6ZOU - chains T and U of the 28 polymer chains in the assembly; structure by X-ray diffraction, 2.90 A resolution.

[Chain T]
Name: Probable proteasome subunit alpha type-7
From: Saccharomyces cerevisiae S288C
Notes: EC 3.4.25.1
Reference sequence: P21242 (PSA7_YEAST); residues -3 to 284 here correspond to UniProt positions 1-288 (UniProt number = residue number + 4)
Amino-acid sequence (288 residues; row label = number of the first residue in the row; numbers below 1 keep their minus sign (Met-3 is residue -3)):
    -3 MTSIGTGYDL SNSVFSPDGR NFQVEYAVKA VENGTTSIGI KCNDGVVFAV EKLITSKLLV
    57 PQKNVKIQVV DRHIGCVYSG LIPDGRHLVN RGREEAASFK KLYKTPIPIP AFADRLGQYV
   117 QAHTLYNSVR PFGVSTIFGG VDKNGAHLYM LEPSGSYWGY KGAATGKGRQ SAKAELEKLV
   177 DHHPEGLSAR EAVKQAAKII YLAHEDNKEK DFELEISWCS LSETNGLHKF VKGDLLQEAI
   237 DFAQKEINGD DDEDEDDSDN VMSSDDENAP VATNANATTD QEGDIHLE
Disordered / not traced: -3 to 1, 245-284
Curated features (UniProtKB/Swiss-Prot):
  - modified residue: Thr-2 (N-acetylthreonine)

[Chain U]
Name: Proteasome subunit alpha type-1
From: Saccharomyces cerevisiae S288C
Notes: EC 3.4.25.1
Reference sequence: P21243 (PSA1_YEAST); residues -8 to 243 here correspond to UniProt positions 1-252 (UniProt number = residue number + 9)
Amino-acid sequence (252 residues; row label = number of the first residue in the row; numbers below 1 keep their minus sign (Met-8 is residue -8)):
    -8 MSGAAAASAA GYDRHITIFS PEGRLYQVEY AFKATNQTNI NSLAVRGKDC TVVISQKKVP
    52 DKLLDPTTVS YIFCISRTIG MVVNGPIPDA RNAALRAKAE AAEFRYKYGY DMPCDVLAKR
   112 MANLSQIYTQ RAYMRPLGVI LTFVSVDEEL GPSIYKTDPA GYYVGYKATA TGPKQQEITT
   172 NLENHFKKSK IDHINEESWE KVVEFAITHM IDALGTEFSK NDLEVGVATK DKFFTLSAEN
   232 IEERLVAIAE QD
Disordered / not traced: -8 to 1, 243

[Chain T / chain U interface]
Contacting residue pairs (66; chain T residue first):
  Thr2(T) - His6(U)
  Gly3(T) - His6(U)
  Tyr4(T) - Arg5(U)
  Tyr4(T) - His6(U)
  Tyr4(T) - Tyr21(U)  hydrogen bond
  Ser9(T) - Arg126(U)
  Val10(T) - His6(U)
  Val10(T) - Gln18(U)
  Phe11(T) - Gln18(U)  hydrogen bond (backbone-side chain)
  Phe11(T) - Tyr21(U)
  Phe11(T) - Ala22(U)  hydrophobic
  Phe11(T) - Ala25(U)  hydrophobic
  Phe11(T) - Arg126(U)
  Phe11(T) - Pro127(U)
  Phe11(T) - Gly129(U)
  Ser12(T) - Tyr21(U)
  Pro13(T) - Tyr21(U)  hydrophobic
  Pro13(T) - Lys24(U)  hydrogen bond (backbone-side chain)
  Asp14(T) - Lys24(U)
  Gly15(T) - Tyr21(U)
  Gly15(T) - Ala25(U)
  Lys37(T) - Asp56(U)  salt bridge
  Asp110(T) - Arg82(U)
  Gln114(T) - Arg82(U)  hydrogen bond (side chain-backbone)
  Gln114(T) - Asn83(U)
  Gln114(T) - Leu86(U)
  Gln117(T) - Pro79(U)
  Gln117(T) - Asp80(U)
  Gln117(T) - Asn83(U)  hydrogen bond
  Gln117(T) - Arg126(U)
  Gln117(T) - Leu128(U)
  Thr120(T) - Arg126(U)  hydrogen bond (backbone-side chain)
  Leu121(T) - Asn83(U)
  Leu121(T) - Tyr124(U)
  Leu121(T) - Arg126(U)
  Leu121(T) - Leu128(U)  hydrophobic
  Tyr122(T) - Tyr124(U)
  Tyr122(T) - Met125(U)  hydrophobic
  Ser150(T) - Pro79(U)
  Gly151(T) - Pro79(U)
  Ser152(T) - Ile78(U)
  Ser152(T) - Pro79(U)
  Tyr153(T) - Arg82(U)  hydrogen bond (backbone-side chain)
  Trp154(T) - Leu55(U)  hydrophobic
  Trp154(T) - Thr59(U)
  Trp154(T) - Val60(U)  hydrophobic
  Trp154(T) - Ser61(U)
  Trp154(T) - Tyr62(U)
  Trp154(T) - Ile78(U)  hydrophobic
  Trp154(T) - Arg82(U)
  Gly155(T) - Leu55(U)
  Gly155(T) - Asp56(U)  hydrogen bond (backbone-backbone)
  Gly155(T) - Thr59(U)  hydrogen bond (backbone-side chain)
  Tyr156(T) - Leu54(U)
  Tyr156(T) - Leu55(U)
  Tyr156(T) - Asp56(U)
  Lys157(T) - Lys53(U)
  Lys157(T) - Leu54(U)  hydrogen bond (backbone-backbone)
  Lys157(T) - Leu55(U)
  Gly158(T) - Leu54(U)  hydrogen bond (backbone-backbone)
  Lys169(T) - Leu54(U)
  Leu172(T) - Leu54(U)  hydrophobic
  Glu173(T) - Asp52(U)
  Glu173(T) - Lys53(U)  salt bridge
  Glu173(T) - Leu54(U)
  Asp177(T) - Lys53(U)  salt bridge
Other interface residues (no listed pair), chain T (32 interface residues in all): Tyr145, Val176
Other interface residues (no listed pair), chain U (29 interface residues in all): Pro57

[Summary]
Chain T and chain U form an interface of 32 and 29 residues respectively; the contacts include 11 hydrogen
bonds and 3 salt bridges. Among the polar pairs are Lys37(T)-Asp56(U), Glu173(T)-Lys53(U) and
Asp177(T)-Lys53(U).
Chain T is Probable proteasome subunit alpha type-7 and chain U is Proteasome subunit alpha type-1, both from
Saccharomyces cerevisiae S288C; the structure, Yeast 20S proteasome in complex with glidobactin-like natural
product HB333, was determined by X-ray diffraction, deposited together with 6ZP6 and 6ZP8.
